1VZB - chain A; structure by X-ray diffraction, 2.50 A resolution.

# Chain A
Protein: Thymidylate synthase
Source organism: Lactobacillus casei
Notes: EC 2.1.1.45
UniProtKB: P00469 (TYSY_LACCA); numbering as in UniProt (aligned over 1-316)
Sequence (316 residues; row label = number of the first residue in the row):
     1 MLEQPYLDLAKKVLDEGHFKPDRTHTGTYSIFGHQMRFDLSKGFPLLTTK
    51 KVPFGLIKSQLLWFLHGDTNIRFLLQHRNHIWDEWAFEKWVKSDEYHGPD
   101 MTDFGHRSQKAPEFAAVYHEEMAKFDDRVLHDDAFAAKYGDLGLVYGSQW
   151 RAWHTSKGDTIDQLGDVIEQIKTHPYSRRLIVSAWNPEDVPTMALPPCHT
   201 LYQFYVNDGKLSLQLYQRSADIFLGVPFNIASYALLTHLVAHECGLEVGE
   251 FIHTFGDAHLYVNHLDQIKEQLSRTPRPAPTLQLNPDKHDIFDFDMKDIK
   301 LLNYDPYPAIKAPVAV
Sequence notes: engineered mutation Q60 (Glu in P00469); conflict A111 (Asp in P00469)
UniProt features mapped onto this chain:
  - active site: C198 (Nucleophile)
  - binding site (dUMP): R23, R178, R179, R218 to D221, N229, H259 to Y261
  - binding site ((6R)-5,10-methylene-5,6,7,8-tetrahydrofolate): D221, A315
Residues lining bound ligands: 2'-deoxyuridine 5'-monophosphate (UMP): R23, R178, R179, L195, C198, H199, Q217, R218, S219, A220, D221, G225, V226, N229, H259, Y261

# Summary
Bound to chain A: 2'-deoxyuridine 5'-monophosphate. UniProt lists active-site residue C198, 11 dUMP-binding
residues and (6R)-5,10-methylene-5,6,7,8-tetrahydrofolate-binding residues D221 and A315.
Chain A is Thymidylate synthase (Lactobacillus casei); the structure, L. casei thymidylate synthase mutant
E60Q binary complex with dump, was determined by X-ray diffraction, deposited together with 1VZA, 1VZC, 1VZD
and 1VZE.
